PDB entry 6OF5 | X-ray diffraction, 2.30 A resolution | chains A and D of the 4 polymer chains in the assembly

[Chain A (and D)]
Protein: Fe(3+)-Zn(2+) purple acid phosphatase
From: Phaseolus vulgaris
Notes: EC 3.1.3.2; chain D of this document is another copy of the same molecule, construct and numbering; everything in this record applies to it too
UniProtKB: P80366 (PPAF_PHAVU); residues 7-432 here correspond to UniProt positions 34-459 (UniProt number = residue number + 27)
Sequence (426 residues; numbered 7 to 432; the number before each row is that of its first residue):
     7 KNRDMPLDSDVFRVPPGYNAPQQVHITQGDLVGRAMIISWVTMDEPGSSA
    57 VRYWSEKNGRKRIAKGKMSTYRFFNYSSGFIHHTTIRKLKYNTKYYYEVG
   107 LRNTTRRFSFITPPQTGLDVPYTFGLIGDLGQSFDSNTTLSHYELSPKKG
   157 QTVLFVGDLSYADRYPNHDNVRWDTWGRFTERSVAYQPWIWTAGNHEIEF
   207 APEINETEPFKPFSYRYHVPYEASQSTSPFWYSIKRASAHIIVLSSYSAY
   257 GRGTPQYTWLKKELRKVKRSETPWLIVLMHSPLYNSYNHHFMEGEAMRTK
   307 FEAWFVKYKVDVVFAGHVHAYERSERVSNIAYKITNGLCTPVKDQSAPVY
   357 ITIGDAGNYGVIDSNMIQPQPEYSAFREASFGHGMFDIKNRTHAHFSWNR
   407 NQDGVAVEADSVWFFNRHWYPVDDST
Not modelled in the structure: 7, 432 (chain D: 7-8, 432)
Covalently attached groups: N-acetylglucosamine (NAG) linked to Asn-81, Asn-109; glycan linked to Asn-143, Asn-396
Metal / ion sites: Na+: Arg-66 (together with sulfate ion); Fe ion: Asp-135, Asp-164, Tyr-167, His-325 (together with MFJ); Zn2+: Asp-164, Asn-201, His-286, His-323 (together with MFJ)
Residues lining bound ligands:
  - MFJ: Asp-135, Asp-164, Tyr-167, Arg-170, Asn-201, His-202, His-286, His-295, His-296, Glu-299, His-323, Val-324, His-325, Tyr-365
  - N-acetylglucosamine (NAG; 2-acetamido-2-deoxy-beta-D-glucopyranose): Tyr-24, Met-49, Asp-50
UniProt features mapped onto this chain:
  - active site: His-296 (Proton donor)
  - binding site (Fe cation): Asp-135, Asp-164, Tyr-167, His-325
  - binding site (Zn(2+)): Asp-164, Asn-201, His-286, His-323
  - glycosylation (N-linked (GlcNAc...) asparagine): Asn-81, Asn-109, Asn-143, Asn-211, Asn-396

[Chain A / chain D interface]
Pairs across the interface (57; chain A residue first):
  Ile-204(A) / Gly-259(D)
  Phe-206(A) / Thr-233(D)
  Phe-206(A) / Pro-261(D)  hydrophobic
  Thr-213(A) / Thr-233(D)
  Thr-233(A) / Phe-206(D)
  Thr-233(A) / Thr-213(D)
  Tyr-253(A) / Ala-255(D)
  Tyr-253(A) / Arg-258(D)
  Tyr-253(A) / Thr-260(D)
  Ser-254(A) / Ala-255(D)
  Ala-255(A) / Tyr-253(D)
  Ala-255(A) / Ser-254(D)
  Ala-255(A) / Ala-255(D)
  Arg-258(A) / Tyr-253(D)
  Arg-258(A) / His-296(D)
  Arg-258(A) / Glu-299(D)  salt bridge
  Gly-259(A) / Ile-204(D)
  Thr-260(A) / Tyr-253(D)
  Pro-261(A) / Phe-206(D)  hydrophobic
  Pro-261(A) / Pro-215(D)  hydrophobic
  Thr-264(A) / Phe-206(D)
  Phe-297(A) / Lys-339(D)
  Phe-297(A) / Ile-340(D)  hydrophobic
  Met-298(A) / Tyr-338(D)
  Met-298(A) / Lys-339(D)
  Met-298(A) / Ile-340(D)  hydrophobic
  Glu-299(A) / Arg-258(D)  salt bridge
  Glu-299(A) / Lys-306(D)  hydrogen bond (backbone-side chain)
  Glu-301(A) / Tyr-338(D)
  Glu-301(A) / Ile-340(D)
  Ala-302(A) / Ala-302(D)
  Ala-302(A) / Thr-305(D)
  Ala-302(A) / Lys-306(D)
  Thr-305(A) / Ala-302(D)
  Lys-306(A) / Glu-299(D)  hydrogen bond (side chain-backbone)
  Asn-335(A) / Tyr-338(D)  hydrogen bond
  Tyr-338(A) / Met-298(D)
  Tyr-338(A) / Glu-301(D)
  Tyr-338(A) / Asn-335(D)  hydrogen bond
  Tyr-338(A) / Cys-345(D)  hydrogen bond (side chain-backbone)
  Lys-339(A) / Phe-297(D)
  Lys-339(A) / Met-298(D)
  Ile-340(A) / Phe-297(D)  hydrophobic
  Ile-340(A) / Met-298(D)  hydrophobic
  Ile-340(A) / Glu-301(D)
  Ile-340(A) / Cys-345(D)
  Ile-340(A) / Pro-347(D)
  Ile-340(A) / Tyr-379(D)  hydrophobic
  Thr-341(A) / Pro-377(D)
  Thr-341(A) / Tyr-379(D)
  Gly-343(A) / Cys-345(D)
  Cys-345(A) / Tyr-338(D)  hydrogen bond (backbone-side chain)
  Cys-345(A) / Ile-340(D)
  Cys-345(A) / Gly-343(D)
  Cys-345(A) / Cys-345(D)  disulfide
  Pro-377(A) / Thr-341(D)
  Tyr-379(A) / Ile-340(D)  hydrophobic
Interface residues without a listed pair, chain A (33 interface residues in all): Pro-215, Tyr-256, Gly-257, Thr-346, Pro-347
Interface residues without a listed pair, chain D (36 interface residues in all): Ser-252, Tyr-256, Thr-264, Arg-304, His-323, Thr-346
Inter-chain disulfides: Cys-345(A)/Cys-345(D)

[Overview]
33 residues of chain A face 36 of chain D across their interface; the contacts include 1 disulfide bond, 6
hydrogen bonds and 2 salt bridges. Polar pairs include Arg-258(A)/Glu-299(D), Glu-299(A)/Lys-306(D) and
Asn-335(A)/Tyr-338(D). Bound to chain A: MFJ and N-acetylglucosamine.
Chain A and chain D are both Fe(3+)-Zn(2+) purple acid phosphatase (Phaseolus vulgaris); the structure, The
crystal structure of dodecyloxy(naphthalen-1-yl)methylphosphonic acid in complex with red kidney bean purple
acid phosphatase, was determined by X-ray diffraction, deposited together with 6OFD.
